7BK4 - chains A and C of the 4 polymer chains in the assembly; structure by X-ray diffraction, 2.80 A resolution.

# Chain A (and C)
Name: Retinoic acid receptor RXR-alpha
Source organism: Homo sapiens
Notes: chain C of this document is another copy of the same molecule, construct and numbering; everything in this record applies to it too
Reference sequence: P19793 (RXRA_HUMAN); numbering as in UniProt (aligned over 223-462)
Chain sequence (244 residues; each row starts with the number of its first residue):
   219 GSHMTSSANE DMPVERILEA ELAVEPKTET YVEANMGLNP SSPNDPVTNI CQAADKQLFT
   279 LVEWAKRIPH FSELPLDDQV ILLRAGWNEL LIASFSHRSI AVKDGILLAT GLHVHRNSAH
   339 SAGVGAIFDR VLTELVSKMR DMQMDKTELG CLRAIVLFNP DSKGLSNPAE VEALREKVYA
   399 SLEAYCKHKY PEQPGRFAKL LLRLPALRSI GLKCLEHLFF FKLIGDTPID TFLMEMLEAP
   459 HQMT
Unresolved in the structure: 219-225, 255-261, 457-462 (chain C: 219-228, 244-262, 458-462)
Differences from the reference sequence: expression tag (219-222)
Swiss-Prot annotation at these positions:
  - region: R348 to G368 (Required for nuclear export)
  - binding site (9-cis-retinoate): R316, A327
  - binding site (all-trans-retinoate): R316, A327
  - modified residue (Phosphoserine): S259, S260
  - mutagenesis: V280 (V280A: Abolished ubiquitination and degradation by UBR5), E352 to T462 (No impact on acetylation by EP300), M357 to M360 (Abolishes nuclear export), L418 to L430 (Abolishes nuclear localization), E434 (E434N/Q/K/A: As a heterodimer with NR1H4, impairs interaction with coactivator NCOA1. Impairs transcriptional activity)
From the paper describing this entry:
  - specificity-determining residues: F277, F450

# Interface between chain A and chain C
Contacting residue pairs (42; chain A residue first):
  E352(A) - D379(C)
  K356(A) - D379(C)  salt bridge
  I373(A) - L420(C)  hydrophobic
  D379(A) - E352(C)
  D379(A) - K356(C)  salt bridge
  D379(A) - R421(C)  salt bridge
  D379(A) - A424(C)
  K381(A) - R348(C)
  K381(A) - T351(C)  hydrogen bond
  K381(A) - E352(C)  salt bridge
  E390(A) - K356(C)
  E390(A) - K417(C)
  R393(A) - L420(C)
  R393(A) - R421(C)
  Y397(A) - G413(C)  hydrogen bond (side chain-backbone)
  Y397(A) - A416(C)  hydrophobic
  Y397(A) - K417(C)
  Y397(A) - L420(C)  hydrophobic
  G413(A) - Y397(C)
  F415(A) - A416(C)  hydrophobic
  A416(A) - Y397(C)  hydrophobic
  A416(A) - F415(C)  hydrophobic
  K417(A) - E394(C)  salt bridge
  K417(A) - Y397(C)
  L419(A) - A416(C)  hydrophobic
  L419(A) - L419(C)  hydrophobic
  L419(A) - L420(C)  hydrophobic
  L420(A) - Y397(C)  hydrophobic
  L420(A) - L419(C)  hydrophobic
  L420(A) - L422(C)  hydrophobic
  R421(A) - D379(C)  salt bridge
  R421(A) - R393(C)
  L422(A) - L420(C)  hydrophobic
  L422(A) - P423(C)  hydrophobic
  P423(A) - L422(C)  hydrophobic
  P423(A) - R426(C)  hydrogen bond (backbone-side chain)
  A424(A) - R426(C)
  R426(A) - P423(C)  hydrogen bond (side chain-backbone)
  R426(A) - S427(C)
  S427(A) - R426(C)  hydrogen bond
  L430(A) - L430(C)  hydrophobic
  L430(A) - K431(C)
Also at the interface, not in a pair above, chain A (26 interface residues in all): R348, P378, E394, E401, E434
Also at the interface, not in a pair above, chain C (27 interface residues in all): I373, P378, K381, P412, E434

# Summary
The interface between chain A and chain C involves 26 residues on one side and 27 on the other, with 5
hydrogen bonds and 6 salt bridges. Polar pairs include K356(A)-D379(C), D379(A)-R421(C) and K381(A)-E352(C).
From the paper: specificity determinants F277(A) and F450(A).
Both chains are Retinoic acid receptor RXR-alpha (Homo sapiens). Entry 7BK4 (Crystal structure of RXRalpha
ligand binding domain in complex with a fragment of the TIF2 coactivator) was determined by X-ray diffraction,
deposited together with 7AOS and 7APO.
